PDB entry 7JPQ | electron microscopy, 3.50 A resolution | chains C and E of the 4 polymer chains in the assembly

Chain C:
Name: Origin recognition complex subunit 3
Organism: Homo sapiens
UniProt: Q9UBD5 (ORC3_HUMAN), isoform Q9UBD5-2; the construct has insertions or renumbered stretches relative to UniProt, so the offset changes along the chain: 1-501 = UniProt 1-501; 547-711 = UniProt 548-712
Sequence (712 residues; row label = number of the first residue in the row; note: 45 numbers in that range are skipped by the numbering (no residue carries them; nothing is unmodelled there); a row labelled like 501A-501Z holds insertion residues (501A, then the next letters in order)):
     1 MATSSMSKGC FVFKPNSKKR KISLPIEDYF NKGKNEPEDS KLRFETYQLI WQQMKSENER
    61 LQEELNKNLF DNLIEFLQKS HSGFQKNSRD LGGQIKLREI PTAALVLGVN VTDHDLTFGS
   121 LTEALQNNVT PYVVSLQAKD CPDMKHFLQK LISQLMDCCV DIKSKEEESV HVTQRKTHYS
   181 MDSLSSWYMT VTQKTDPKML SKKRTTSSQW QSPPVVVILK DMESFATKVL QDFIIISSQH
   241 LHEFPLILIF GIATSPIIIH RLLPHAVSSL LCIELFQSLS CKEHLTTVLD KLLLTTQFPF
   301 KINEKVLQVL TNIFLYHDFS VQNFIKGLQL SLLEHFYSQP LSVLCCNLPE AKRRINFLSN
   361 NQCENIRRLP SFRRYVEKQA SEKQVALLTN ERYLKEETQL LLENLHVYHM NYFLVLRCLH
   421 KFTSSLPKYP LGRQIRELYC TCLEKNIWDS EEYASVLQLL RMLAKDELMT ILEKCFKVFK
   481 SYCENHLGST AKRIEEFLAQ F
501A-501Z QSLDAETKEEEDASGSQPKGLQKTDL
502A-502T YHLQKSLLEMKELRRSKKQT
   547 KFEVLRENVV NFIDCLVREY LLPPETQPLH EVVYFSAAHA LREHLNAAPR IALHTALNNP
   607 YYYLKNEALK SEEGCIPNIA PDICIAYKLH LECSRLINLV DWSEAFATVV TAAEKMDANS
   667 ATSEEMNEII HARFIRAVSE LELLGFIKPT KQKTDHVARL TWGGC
Disordered / not traced: 1-2, 20-24, 32-38, 89-96, 160-176, 194-211, 501A-501Z, 502A-502T, 618-619, 659-671, 697-699, 708-711

Chain E:
Name: Origin recognition complex subunit 5
Organism: Homo sapiens
UniProt: O43913 (ORC5_HUMAN); numbering as in UniProt (aligned over 1-435)
Sequence (435 residues; each row starts with the number of its first residue):
     1 MPHLENVVLC RESQVSILQS LFGERHHFSF PSIFIYGHTA SGKTYVTQTL LKTLELPHVF
    61 VNCVECFTLR LLLEQILNKL NHLSSSEDGC STEITCETFN DFVRLFKQVT TAENLKDQTV
   121 YIVLDKAEYL RDMEANLLPG FLRLQELADR NVTVLFLSEI VWEKFRPNTG CFEPFVLYFP
   181 DYSIGNLQKI LSHDHPPEYS ADFYAAYINI LLGVFYTVCR DLKELRHLAV LNFPKYCEPV
   241 VKGEASERDT RKLWRNIEPH LKKAMQTVYL REISSSQWEK LQKDDTDPGQ LKGLSAHTHV
   301 ELPYYSKFIL IAAYLASYNP ARTDKRFFLK HHGKIKKTNF LKKHEKTSNH LLGPKPFPLD
   361 RLLAILYSIV DSRVAPTANI FSQITSLVTL QLLTLVGHDD QLDGPKYKCT VSLDFIRAIA
   421 RTVNFDIIKY LYDFL
Disordered / not traced: 1-5, 86-91, 330-347, 434-435
Metal / ion sites: Mg2+: Asp125 (together with ATP)
Ligand contacts: ATP (adenosine-5'-triphosphate): Val7, Val8, Leu9, Arg11, His38, Thr39, Ala40, Ser41, Gly42, Lys43, Thr44, Tyr45, Asp125, Lys126, Glu159, Tyr182, Ile190, Leu222, Lys223, Arg226

Interface between chain C and chain E:
Pairs across the interface (52):
  Glu99(C) with His227(E); Arg271(E), salt bridge; Ser275(E)
  Val109(C) with Val300(E), hydrophobic; Glu301(E)
  Leu148(C) with Phe67(E), hydrophobic
  His178(C) with Arg70(E); Leu71(E)
  Ser180(C) with Leu71(E)
  Glu223(C) with Gln391(E), hydrogen bond (backbone-side chain)
  Ile236(C) with Val64(E)
  His240(C) with Glu65(E), salt bridge
  Ala253(C) with Leu390(E), hydrophobic
  Thr254(C) with Val300(E); Leu390(E)
  Ser255(C) with His297(E); His299(E)
  Pro256(C) with Leu294(E); His297(E)
  Ile257(C) with Thr298(E)
  Ile258(C) with Gln391(E)
  Arg261(C) with Gln391(E), hydrogen bond (side chain-backbone); Thr410(E), hydrogen bond (side chain-backbone)
  His265(C) with Leu270(E)
  Ser269(C) with Arg271(E), hydrogen bond (backbone-side chain)
  Cys272(C) with Ser274(E), hydrogen bond; Ser276(E)
  Ile273(C) with Gln277(E); Leu294(E), hydrophobic
  Glu274(C) with Gln277(E), hydrogen bond
  Leu275(C) with Leu294(E), hydrophobic; His297(E)
  Lys282(C) with Glu301(E), salt bridge
  Leu315(C) with Tyr304(E)
  Tyr316(C) with Pro303(E); Tyr304(E), hydrogen bond (backbone-backbone); Tyr305(E), hydrogen bond (backbone-backbone)
  His317(C) with Pro303(E); Tyr305(E); Thr377(E); Asn379(E); Gln383(E), hydrogen bond (backbone-side chain)
  Phe319(C) with Leu302(E); Pro303(E)
  Asn592(C) with Asn379(E), hydrogen bond
  Ala593(C) with Ala378(E)
  Ala594(C) with Pro376(E); Thr377(E)
  Arg596(C) with Pro376(E); Phe381(E)
  Arg705(C) with Leu359(E); Asp360(E), salt bridge
Interface residues without a listed pair, chain C (39 interface residues in all): Met144, Lys145, Met181, Ile235, Leu271, Ile313, Asp318, Gly691
Interface residues without a listed pair, chain E (42 interface residues in all): Thr68, Tyr129, Gly293, Ser306, Leu363, Ile380, Thr389, Leu392, Asp403

In short:
The interface between chain C and chain E involves 39 residues on one side and 42 on the other; the contacts
include 10 hydrogen bonds and 4 salt bridges. Among the polar pairs are Glu99(C)-Arg271(E), His240(C)-Glu65(E)
and Lys282(C)-Glu301(E). Chain E binds ATP.
Chain C is Origin recognition complex subunit 3 and chain E is Origin recognition complex subunit 5, both from
Homo sapiens; the structure, ORC-O2-5: Human Origin Recognition Complex (ORC) with subunits 2,3,4,5, was
determined by electron microscopy together with 7JPP, 7JPR, 7JPS and 7JPO from the same study.
